9G67 - chains A and B; structure by X-ray diffraction, 1.70 A resolution.

Chain A (and B):
Molecule: L-asparaginase II protein
Source organism: Rhizobium etli
Notes: chain B of this document is another copy of the same molecule, construct and numbering; everything in this record applies to it too
Reference sequence: Q2K0Z2 (Q2K0Z2_RHIEC); residues 1-367 here = UniProt positions 1-367
Amino-acid sequence (373 residues; row label = number of the first residue in the row; numbers below 1 keep their minus sign (Gly-5 is residue -5)):
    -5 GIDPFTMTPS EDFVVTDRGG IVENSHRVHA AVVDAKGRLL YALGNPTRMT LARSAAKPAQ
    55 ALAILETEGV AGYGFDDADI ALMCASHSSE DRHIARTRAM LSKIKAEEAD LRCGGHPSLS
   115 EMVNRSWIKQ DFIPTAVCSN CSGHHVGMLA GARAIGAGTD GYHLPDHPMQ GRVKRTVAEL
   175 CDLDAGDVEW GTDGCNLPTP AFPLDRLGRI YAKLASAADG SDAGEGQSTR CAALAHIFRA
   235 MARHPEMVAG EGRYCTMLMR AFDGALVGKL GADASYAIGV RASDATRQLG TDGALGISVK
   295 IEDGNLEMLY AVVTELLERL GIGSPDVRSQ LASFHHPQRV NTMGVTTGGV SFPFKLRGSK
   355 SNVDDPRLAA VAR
Disordered / not traced: -5 to 1, 353-367 (chain B: -5 to -4, 353-357)
Differences from the reference sequence: expression tag (-5 to 0); engineered mutation His138 (Lys in Q2K0Z2)
Ion coordination: Cd2+: Lys51, Cys135, Cys189 (together with asparagine)
Ligand contacts: asparagine (ASN): Arg47, Ser48, Lys51, Ser80, Asn134, Cys135, Asp187, Gly188, Cys189, Leu264, Gly265, Ala266

Interface between chain A and chain B:
Pairs across the interface (89; chain A residue first):
  Arg12(A) with Leu45(B); Arg47(B); Thr186(B), hydrogen bond (side chain-backbone); Asp187(B); Gly188(B); Thr193(B)
  Ile15(A) with Leu45(B), hydrophobic; Glu183(B); Trp184(B); Gly185(B); Ala195(B), hydrophobic
  Val16(A) with Leu45(B)
  Glu17(A) with Arg42(B), hydrogen bond (backbone-side chain); Leu45(B); Arg47(B), salt bridge; Asp267(B); Lys294(B), hydrogen bond (backbone-side chain)
  Asn18(A) with Asp267(B), hydrogen bond; Lys294(B), hydrogen bond; Glu296(B); Asp297(B); Gly298(B)
  Ser19(A) with Glu296(B), hydrogen bond; Asp297(B)
  His20(A) with Asp297(B)
  Arg42(A) with Val16(B); Glu17(B), hydrogen bond (side chain-backbone)
  Leu45(A) with Arg12(B); Ile15(B), hydrophobic; Val16(B); Glu17(B)
  Arg47(A) with Arg12(B); Glu17(B), salt bridge
  Arg106(A) with Met337(B)
  Cys107(A) with Met337(B)
  Gly108(A) with Thr336(B), hydrogen bond (backbone-side chain); Met337(B)
  Gly109(A) with Thr336(B)
  His110(A) with Thr336(B)
  Arg119(A) with Ile122(B)
  Ile122(A) with Arg119(B); Ile122(B), hydrophobic; Lys123(B)
  Lys123(A) with Lys123(B); Asp125(B), salt bridge
  Asp125(A) with Lys123(B), salt bridge
  Glu183(A) with Ile15(B)
  Trp184(A) with Ile15(B)
  Gly185(A) with Ile15(B)
  Thr186(A) with Arg12(B), hydrogen bond (backbone-side chain); Asn335(B); Thr341(B)
  Asp187(A) with Arg12(B); Asn335(B), hydrogen bond (backbone-side chain)
  Gly188(A) with Arg12(B); Asn335(B); Thr336(B), hydrogen bond (backbone-side chain)
  Cys189(A) with Thr336(B)
  Asn190(A) with Asn335(B), hydrogen bond; Met337(B); Val339(B)
  Thr193(A) with Arg12(B)
  Ala195(A) with Ile15(B), hydrophobic
  Asp267(A) with Glu17(B); Asn18(B), hydrogen bond
  Lys294(A) with Glu17(B), hydrogen bond (side chain-backbone); Asn18(B), hydrogen bond
  Glu296(A) with Asn18(B); Ser19(B), hydrogen bond
  Asp297(A) with Asn18(B); Ser19(B); His20(B); Asp297(B)
  Gly298(A) with Asn18(B)
  Asn335(A) with Thr186(B); Asp187(B), hydrogen bond (side chain-backbone); Gly188(B); Asn190(B), hydrogen bond
  Thr336(A) with Gly108(B), hydrogen bond (side chain-backbone); Gly109(B); His110(B); Gly188(B), hydrogen bond (side chain-backbone); Cys189(B)
  Met337(A) with Arg106(B); Cys107(B); Gly108(B); Asn190(B)
  Val339(A) with Asn190(B)
  Thr341(A) with Thr186(B)
Also at the interface, not in a pair above, chain A (40 interface residues in all): Ala266
Also at the interface, not in a pair above, chain B (40 interface residues in all): Met43

Overview:
Chain A and chain B each contribute 40 residues to their interface; the contacts include 20 hydrogen bonds and
4 salt bridges. Among the polar pairs are Glu17(A)-Arg47(B), Lys123(A)-Asp125(B) and Arg12(A)-Thr186(B). Chain
A binds asparagine. Lys51(A), Cys135(A) and Cys189(A) form the Cd2+ site.
Chain A and chain B are both L-asparaginase II protein (Rhizobium etli); the structure, Crystal structure of
Rhizobium etli L-asparaginase ReAV K138H mutant in complex with L-Asn, was determined by X-ray diffraction
(same publication as 9G66 and 9G68).
